7NQC - chains A and B; structure by solution NMR.

== Chain A ==
Protein: Calmodulin-1
Organism: Rattus norvegicus
Reference sequence: P0DP29 (CALM1_RAT); residues 0-148 here correspond to UniProt positions 1-149 (UniProt number = residue number + 1)
Chain sequence (165 residues; each row starts with the number of its first residue; numbers below 1 keep their minus sign (Met-12 is residue -12)):
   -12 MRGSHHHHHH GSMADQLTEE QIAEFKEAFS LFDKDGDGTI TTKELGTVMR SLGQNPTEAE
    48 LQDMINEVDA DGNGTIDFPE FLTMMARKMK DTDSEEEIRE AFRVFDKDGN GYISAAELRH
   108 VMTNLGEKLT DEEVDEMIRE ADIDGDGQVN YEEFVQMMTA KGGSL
Disordered / not traced: -12 to 0, 149-152
Sequence notes: initiating methionine (-12); expression tag (-11 to -1, 149-152)
Metal / ion sites: Ca2+ site 1: Asp20, Asp22, Asp24, Thr26, Glu31; Ca2+ site 2: Asp56, Asp58, Asn60, Thr62, Asp64, Glu67; Ca2+ site 3: Asp93, Asp95, Asn97, Tyr99, Glu104; Ca2+ site 4: Asp129, Asp131, Asp133, Gln135, Glu140
Residues lining bound ligands: ULW ([(2Z,6Z)-3,7,11-trimethyldodeca-2,6-dienyl] 3-[2,5-bis(oxidanylidene)pyrrolidin-1-yl]propanoate): Phe19, Leu32, Met36, Leu39, Gln41, Met51, Met71, Met72, Lys75

== Chain B ==
Protein: Pro-asn-gly-lys-lys-lys-arg-lys-ser-leu-ala-lys-arg-ile-arg-glu-arg-cmf
Organism: Homo sapiens
Notes: EC 3.6.5.2
Chain sequence (18 residues; each row starts with the number of its first residue):
   186 PNGKKKRKSL AKRIRERC
Covalently attached groups: compound ULW linked to Cys203

== Interface between chain A and chain B ==
Pairs across the interface (27; chain A residue first):
  Lys75(A) with Arg202(B)
  Asp80(A) with Arg202(B)
  Ile85(A) with Ile199(B)
  Ala88(A) with Ile199(B)
  Phe92(A) with Arg198(B); Ile199(B)
  Leu105(A) with Leu195(B)
  Val108(A) with Arg198(B)
  Met109(A) with Leu195(B)
  Leu112(A) with Arg198(B)
  Glu114(A) with Lys193(B); Ser194(B)
  Lys115(A) with Lys193(B)
  Leu116(A) with Arg192(B); Leu195(B)
  Glu120(A) with Lys190(B); Lys191(B); Arg192(B)
  Glu123(A) with Lys191(B); Arg192(B)
  Met124(A) with Arg192(B); Leu195(B)
  Phe141(A) with Ile199(B)
  Met145(A) with Leu195(B); Ala196(B); Ile199(B)
  Thr146(A) with Ile199(B)
Other interface residues (no listed pair), chain A (19 interface residues in all): Met144

== Summary ==
19 residues of chain A face 10 of chain B across their interface. Bound to chain A: compound ULW. Compound ULW
is covalently linked to Cys203(B). Asp20(A), Asp22(A), Asp24(A), Thr26(A) and Glu31(A) form the Ca2+ site 1.
Chain A is Calmodulin-1 (Rattus norvegicus) and chain B is
Pro-asn-gly-lys-lys-lys-arg-lys-ser-leu-ala-lys-arg-ile-arg-glu-arg-cmf (Homo sapiens); the structure,
Calmodulin extracts the Ras family protein RalA from lipid bilayers by engagement with two membrane targeting
..., was determined by solution NMR.
